PDB entry 6LQD | electron microscopy, 3.26 A resolution | chains A and B of the 4 polymer chains in the assembly

== Chain A ==
Molecule: Capsid protein VP1
Organism: Human enterovirus 71
Notes: EC 3.4.22.29, 3.6.1.15, 3.4.22.28, 2.7.7.48
UniProt: B2ZUN0 (B2ZUN0_HE71); residues 1-297 here correspond to UniProt positions 566-862 (UniProt number = residue number + 565)
Sequence (297 residues; row label = number of the first residue in the row):
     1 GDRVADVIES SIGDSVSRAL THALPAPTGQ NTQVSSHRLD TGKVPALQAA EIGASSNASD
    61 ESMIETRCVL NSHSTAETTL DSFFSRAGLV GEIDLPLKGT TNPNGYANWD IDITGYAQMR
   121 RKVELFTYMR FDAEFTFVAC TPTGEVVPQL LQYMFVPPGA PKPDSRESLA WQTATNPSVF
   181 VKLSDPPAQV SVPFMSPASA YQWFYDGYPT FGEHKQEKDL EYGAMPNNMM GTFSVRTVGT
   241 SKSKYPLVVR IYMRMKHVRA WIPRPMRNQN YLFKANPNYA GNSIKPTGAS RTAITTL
Construct notes: conflict M225 (Cys790 in B2ZUN0)
Small-molecule neighbours: EQ9 (1-(2-azanylpyridin-4-yl)-3-[5-[4-(5-methyl-1,2,4-oxadiazol-3-yl)phenoxy]pentyl]imidazolidin-2-one): I111, D112, I113, T114, F131, F135, F137, F155, P177, S178, V179, V190, V192, M195, Y201, Q202, W203, N228, M230, F233

== Chain B ==
Molecule: Capsid protein VP2
Organism: Human enterovirus 71
Notes: EC 3.4.22.29, 3.6.1.15, 3.4.22.28, 2.7.7.48
UniProt: B2ZUN0 (B2ZUN0_HE71); residues 1-254 here correspond to UniProt positions 70-323 (UniProt number = residue number + 69)
Sequence (254 residues; row label = number of the first residue in the row):
     1 SPSAEACGYS DRVAQLTIGN STITTQEAAN IIVGYGEWPS YCSDSDATAV DKPTRPDVSV
    61 NRFYTLDTKL WEKSSKGWYW KFPDVLTETG VFGQNAQFHY LYRSGFCIHV QCNASKFHQG
   121 ALLVAVLPEY VIGTVAGGTG TEDTHPPYKQ TQPGADGFEL QHPYVLDAGI PISQLTVCPH
   181 QWINLRTNNC ATIIVPYINA LPFDSALNHC NFGLLVVPIS PLDYDQGATP VIPITITLAP
   241 MCSEFAGLRQ AVTQ
Disordered / not traced: 1-9

== How chain A and chain B interact ==
Residue-residue contacts - 102 pairs, chain A then chain B:
  I12(A) - Y41(B)  hydrophobic
  I12(A) - R55(B)
  I12(A) - D57(B)
  G13(A) - Y41(B)
  D14(A) - S40(B)
  D14(A) - Y41(B)  hydrogen bond (backbone-backbone)
  S15(A) - Y41(B)
  S15(A) - S43(B)
  V16(A) - S40(B)
  S17(A) - E37(B)
  R18(A) - E37(B)
  R18(A) - W38(B)  hydrogen bond (backbone-backbone)
  L20(A) - G36(B)
  L20(A) - W38(B)
  A50(A) - W182(B)
  E51(A) - Q181(B)
  E51(A) - W182(B)  hydrogen bond (backbone-backbone)
  E51(A) - N184(B)
  E51(A) - T187(B)  hydrogen bond
  E51(A) - N188(B)
  I52(A) - A29(B)  hydrophobic
  I52(A) - I32(B)
  I52(A) - H180(B)
  I52(A) - Q181(B)  hydrogen bond (backbone-side chain)
  G53(A) - H180(B)
  Y128(A) - E129(B)
  Y128(A) - N199(B)
  A198(A) - L201(B)  hydrophobic
  S199(A) - A200(B)
  Q202(A) - E129(B)
  F204(A) - E129(B)
  Y205(A) - E129(B)
  Y205(A) - V131(B)
  Y205(A) - H209(B)
  D206(A) - K81(B)  salt bridge
  D206(A) - E129(B)  hydrogen bond (backbone-side chain)
  D206(A) - Y130(B)
  D206(A) - V131(B)
  D206(A) - H209(B)
  D206(A) - C210(B)  hydrogen bond (backbone-backbone)
  G207(A) - N208(B)
  Y208(A) - Y148(B)  hydrophobic
  Y208(A) - T151(B)
  Y208(A) - N208(B)
  T210(A) - N208(B)  hydrogen bond (backbone-side chain)
  F211(A) - Y100(B)  hydrophobic
  F211(A) - N208(B)
  F211(A) - Q254(B)
  E213(A) - Q254(B)
  H214(A) - Y148(B)
  Q216(A) - P147(B)
  D219(A) - H145(B)
  D219(A) - P147(B)
  L220(A) - H145(B)
  Y222(A) - V131(B)  hydrophobic
  Y222(A) - I132(B)
  Y222(A) - P146(B)  hydrophobic
  Y222(A) - T151(B)
  I262(A) - I198(B)  hydrophobic
  P263(A) - Y35(B)
  R264(A) - L127(B)
  R264(A) - P128(B)  hydrogen bond (side chain-backbone)
  R264(A) - E129(B)  hydrogen bond (side chain-backbone)
  P265(A) - I170(B)  hydrophobic
  P265(A) - Q174(B)
  M266(A) - I170(B)
  M266(A) - P171(B)
  M266(A) - Q174(B)  hydrogen bond (backbone-side chain)
  R267(A) - A168(B)
  R267(A) - G169(B)
  N268(A) - G169(B)  hydrogen bond (backbone-backbone)
  N268(A) - P171(B)
  Q269(A) - G169(B)
  L272(A) - A136(B)  hydrophobic
  L272(A) - G140(B)
  F273(A) - G140(B)
  F273(A) - T141(B)
  F273(A) - D143(B)
  N276(A) - D143(B)
  N276(A) - T144(B)
  N276(A) - H145(B)
  P277(A) - V131(B)  hydrophobic
  P277(A) - A168(B)
  N278(A) - G133(B)
  N278(A) - T134(B)  hydrogen bond (side chain-backbone)
  N278(A) - T144(B)
  Y279(A) - G133(B)
  Y279(A) - T134(B)  hydrogen bond (backbone-backbone)
  Y279(A) - V135(B)
  Y279(A) - A136(B)
  Y279(A) - H162(B)
  Y279(A) - V165(B)
  Y279(A) - D167(B)  hydrogen bond
  Y279(A) - A168(B)
  Y279(A) - G169(B)
  A280(A) - V135(B)
  G281(A) - V135(B)
  G281(A) - G138(B)
  N282(A) - G138(B)
  I284(A) - H162(B)
  T287(A) - Y164(B)  hydrogen bond
  T287(A) - P171(B)
Other interface residues (no listed pair), chain A (55 interface residues in all): S11, A19, T21, T127, A200, G212, P286
Other interface residues (no listed pair), chain B (66 interface residues in all): N30, V33, C42, T139, E142, V177, C178, S205, L207, V252

== In short ==
The interface between chain A and chain B involves 55 residues on one side and 66 on the other; the contacts
include 16 hydrogen bonds and 1 salt bridge. Among the polar pairs are D206(A)-K81(B), E51(A)-T187(B) and
I52(A)-Q181(B). Bound to chain A: compound EQ9.
Here chain A is Capsid protein VP1 and chain B is Capsid protein VP2, both from Human enterovirus 71. Entry
6LQD (Structure of Enterovirus 71 in complex with NLD-22) was determined by electron microscopy.
